Entry 8P9E (X-ray diffraction, 2.25 A resolution); this record covers chains B and C of the 3 polymer chains in the assembly.

# Chain B
Protein: Tumor protein p73
Source organism: Homo sapiens
UniProtKB: O15350 (P73_HUMAN); residue numbers follow UniProt; this construct covers 351-398
Sequence (50 residues; each row starts with the number of its first residue):
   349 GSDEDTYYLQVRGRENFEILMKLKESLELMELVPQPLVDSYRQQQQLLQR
Disordered / not traced: 349-351, 398
Sequence notes: expression tag (349-350)

# Chain C
Protein: Darpin 1810 F11
Source organism: Lama glama
Notes: antibody fragment or engineered binder
Sequence (159 residues; row label = number of the first residue in the row):
     1 GSDLGKKLLEAAQTGQDDEVRILMANGADVNAMDMVGMTPLHLAAVNGHL
    51 EIVEVLLKTSADVNAQDYQGETPLHLAAIWGHLEIVEVLLKAGADVNAND
   101 LVGHTPLHLAAWSGHLEIVEVLLKHGADVNAQDKFGKTAFDISIDNGNED
   151 IAEVLQKAA

# Interface between chain B and chain C
Contacting residue pairs (23):
  Leu380(B) - Trp80(C)
  Pro382(B) - Ile79(C)  hydrophobic
  Pro382(B) - Trp80(C)
  Pro382(B) - Trp112(C)  hydrophobic
  Gln383(B) - Trp112(C)
  Pro384(B) - His104(C)
  Pro384(B) - Leu109(C)  hydrophobic
  Pro384(B) - Trp112(C)
  Leu385(B) - Glu71(C)
  Leu385(B) - Leu76(C)  hydrophobic
  Asp387(B) - Val102(C)
  Ser388(B) - Gln69(C)
  Ser388(B) - Glu71(C)  hydrogen bond
  Ser388(B) - Asp100(C)  hydrogen bond
  Ser388(B) - Leu101(C)
  Ser388(B) - Val102(C)
  Tyr389(B) - Gln69(C)
  Gln391(B) - Leu101(C)
  Gln391(B) - Val102(C)
  Gln391(B) - Lys134(C)
  Gln392(B) - Tyr68(C)
  Gln392(B) - Gln69(C)
  Gln392(B) - Leu101(C)
Interface residues without a listed pair, chain B (11 interface residues in all): Leu395
Interface residues without a listed pair, chain C (15 interface residues in all): Val36, Phe135

# Overview
11 residues of chain B and 15 residues of chain C are in contact, with 2 hydrogen bonds. Polar contacts
include Ser388(B)-Glu71(C) and Ser388(B)-Asp100(C).
Here chain B is Tumor protein p73 (Homo sapiens) and chain C is Darpin 1810 F11 (Lama glama). Entry 8P9E
(Crystal structure of wild type p63-p73 heterotetramer (tetramerisation domain) in complex with darpin 1810
F11) was determined by X-ray diffraction together with 8P9C and 8P9D from the same study.
